Entry 6D6R (electron microscopy, 3.45 A resolution); this record covers chains M and O of the 15 polymer chains in the assembly.

== Chain M ==
Name: Exosome RNA helicase MTR4
Source organism: Homo sapiens
Notes: EC 3.6.4.13
UniProt: P42285 (MTREX_HUMAN); numbering as in UniProt (aligned over 1-1042)
Sequence (1045 residues; each row starts with the number of its first residue; numbers below 1 keep their minus sign (Ser-2 is residue -2)):
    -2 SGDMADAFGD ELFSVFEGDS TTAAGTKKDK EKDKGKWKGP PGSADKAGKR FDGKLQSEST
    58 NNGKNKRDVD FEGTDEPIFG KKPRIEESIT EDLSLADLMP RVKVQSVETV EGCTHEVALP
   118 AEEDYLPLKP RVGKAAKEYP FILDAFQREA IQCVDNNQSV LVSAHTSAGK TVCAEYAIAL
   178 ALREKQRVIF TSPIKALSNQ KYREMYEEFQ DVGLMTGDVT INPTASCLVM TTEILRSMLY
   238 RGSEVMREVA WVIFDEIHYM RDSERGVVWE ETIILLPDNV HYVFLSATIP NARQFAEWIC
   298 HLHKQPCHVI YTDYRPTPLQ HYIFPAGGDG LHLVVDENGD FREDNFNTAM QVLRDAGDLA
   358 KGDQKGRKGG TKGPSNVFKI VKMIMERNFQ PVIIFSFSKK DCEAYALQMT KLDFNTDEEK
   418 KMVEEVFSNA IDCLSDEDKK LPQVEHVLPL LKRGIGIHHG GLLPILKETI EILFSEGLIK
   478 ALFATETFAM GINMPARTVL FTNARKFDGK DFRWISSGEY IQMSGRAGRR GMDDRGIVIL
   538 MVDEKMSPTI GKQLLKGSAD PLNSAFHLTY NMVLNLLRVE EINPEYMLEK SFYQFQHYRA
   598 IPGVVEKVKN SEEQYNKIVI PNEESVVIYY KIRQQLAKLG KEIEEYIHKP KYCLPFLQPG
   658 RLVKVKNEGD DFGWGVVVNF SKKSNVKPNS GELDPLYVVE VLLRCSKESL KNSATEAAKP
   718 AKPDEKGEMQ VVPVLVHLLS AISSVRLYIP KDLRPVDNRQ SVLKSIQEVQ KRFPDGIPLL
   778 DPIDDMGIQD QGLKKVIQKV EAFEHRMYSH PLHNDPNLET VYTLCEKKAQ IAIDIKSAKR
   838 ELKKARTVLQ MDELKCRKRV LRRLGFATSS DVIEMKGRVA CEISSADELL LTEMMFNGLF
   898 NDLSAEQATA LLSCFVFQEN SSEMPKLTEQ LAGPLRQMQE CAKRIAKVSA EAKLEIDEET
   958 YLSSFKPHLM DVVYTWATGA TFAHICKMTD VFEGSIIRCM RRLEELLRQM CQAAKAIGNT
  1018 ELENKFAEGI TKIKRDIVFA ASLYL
Disordered / not traced: -2 to 95, 355-371, 610-830
Differences from the reference sequence: expression tag (-2 to 0)
Ligand contacts: AMP-PNP (ANP; phosphoaminophosphonic acid-adenylate ester): Phe138, Asp141, Gln144, Thr163, Ser164, Ala165, Gly166, Lys167, Thr168, Asn490, Arg527
UniProt features mapped onto this chain:
  - motif: Asp252 to His255 (DEIH box)
  - binding site (ATP): Ile139, Ala161 to Thr168
  - modified residue: Ala2 (N-acetylalanine), Ser40 (Phosphoserine), Lys51 (N6-acetyllysine), Lys78 (N6-acetyllysine)
  - cross-link (Glycyl lysine isopeptide (Lys-Gly)): Lys24 (interchain with G-Cter in SUMO2), Lys358 (interchain with G-Cter in SUMO2), Lys684 (interchain with G-Cter in SUMO2), Lys723 (interchain with G-Cter in SUMO2)
  - mutagenesis: Glu253 (E253Q: Abolishes RNA helicase activity), Arg658 (R658A: Decreased interaction with NRDE2), Glu697 (E697R: Decreased interaction with NRDE2), Arg743 (R743E: Decreased interaction with NRDE2. Impairs the binding of both NVL and NOP53), Phe989 to Glu990 (Loss of interaction with NRDE2)

== Chain O ==
Molecule: DNA/RNA
Sequence (62 nucleotides; numbered 1 to 62; the number before each row is that of its first residue):
     1 GCGTCTTTAC GGTGCTCACC ACACCACACC ACACCACACC ACACCACACC ACACAAAAAA
    61 AA
Disordered / not traced: 1-3, 30-40

== How chain M and chain O interact ==
Contacting residue pairs (47; chain M residue first):
  Pro190(M) - A21(O)  sugar contact
  Ile191(M) - C20(O)  phosphate contact
  Lys192(M) - A21(O)  hydrogen bond to the phosphate
  Lys192(M) - C22(O)  phosphate contact
  Thr213(M) - C22(O)  hydrogen bond to the phosphate
  Thr213(M) - A23(O)  sugar contact
  Gly214(M) - C22(O)  hydrogen bond to the phosphate
  Gly214(M) - A23(O)  sugar contact
  Thr217(M) - A23(O)  hydrogen bond to the sugar
  Thr228(M) - C22(O)  sugar contact
  Glu230(M) - A21(O)  hydrogen bond to the sugar
  Glu230(M) - C22(O)  sugar contact
  Ile231(M) - C22(O)  phosphate contact
  Ile231(M) - A23(O)  sugar contact
  Ser234(M) - A23(O)  hydrogen bond to the base
  Met235(M) - A23(O)  base contact
  Arg238(M) - C24(O)  base contact
  Arg238(M) - C25(O)  hydrogen bond to the base
  Ser240(M) - A23(O)  base contact
  Tyr256(M) - C20(O)  sugar contact
  Arg262(M) - C20(O)  hydrogen bond to the sugar
  Arg262(M) - A21(O)  hydrogen bond to the sugar
  Phe394(M) - C17(O)  sugar contact
  Ser395(M) - A18(O)  sugar contact
  Lys396(M) - A18(O)  phosphate contact
  Lys396(M) - C19(O)  salt bridge to the phosphate
  His456(M) - C19(O)  phosphate contact
  Gly457(M) - C19(O)  hydrogen bond to the phosphate
  Thr482(M) - A18(O)  phosphate contact
  Glu483(M) - A18(O)  hydrogen bond to the sugar
  Glu483(M) - C19(O)  sugar contact
  Phe504(M) - C17(O)  base contact
  Phe504(M) - A18(O)  base contact
  Asp505(M) - A18(O)  base contact
  Phe509(M) - C17(O)  base contact
  Ser881(M) - C22(O)  base contact
  Ser882(M) - C22(O)  hydrogen bond to the base
  Asn917(M) - DT16(O)  phosphate contact
  Asn917(M) - C17(O)  hydrogen bond to the phosphate
  Arg995(M) - C20(O)  salt bridge to the phosphate
  Arg995(M) - A21(O)  salt bridge to the phosphate
  Arg999(M) - A21(O)  base contact
  Glu1002(M) - C22(O)  base contact
  Glu1002(M) - A23(O)  phosphate contact
  Arg1005(M) - A23(O)  salt bridge to the phosphate
  Gln1009(M) - C25(O)  base contact
  Lys1012(M) - A26(O)  salt bridge to the phosphate
Interface residues without a listed pair, chain M (43 interface residues in all): Met212, Asp215, Val216, Glu261, Gly458, Thr484, Gly506, Glu879, Glu916

== In short ==
The interface between chain M and chain O involves 43 residues on one side and 11 on the other; the contacts
include 13 hydrogen bonds and 5 salt bridges. Polar contacts include Ser234(M)-A23(O), Arg238(M)-C25(O) and
Ser882(M)-C22(O). Bound to chain M: AMP-PNP.
Chain M is Exosome RNA helicase MTR4 (Homo sapiens) and chain O is DNA/RNA; the structure, Human nuclear
exosome-MTR4 RNA complex - composite map after focused reconstruction, was determined by electron microscopy
(same publication as 6D6Q).
